4O0X - chain A; structure by X-ray diffraction, 2.48 A resolution.

== Chain A ==
Protein: Serine/threonine-protein kinase PAK 4
From: Homo sapiens
Notes: EC 2.7.11.1
UniProtKB: O96013 (PAK4_HUMAN); residue numbers follow UniProt; this construct covers 300-591
Sequence (293 residues; row label = number of the first residue in the row):
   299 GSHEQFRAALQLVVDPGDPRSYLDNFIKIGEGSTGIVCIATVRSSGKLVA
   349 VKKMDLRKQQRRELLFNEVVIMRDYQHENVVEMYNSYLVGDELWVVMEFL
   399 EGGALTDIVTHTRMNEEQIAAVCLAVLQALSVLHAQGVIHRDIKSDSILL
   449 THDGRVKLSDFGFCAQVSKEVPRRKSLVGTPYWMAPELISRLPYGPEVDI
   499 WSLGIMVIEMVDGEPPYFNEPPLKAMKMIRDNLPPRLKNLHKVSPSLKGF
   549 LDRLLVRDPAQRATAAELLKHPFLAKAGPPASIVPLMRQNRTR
Unresolved in the structure: 590-591
Modified residues: Ser-474 (phosphoserine; SEP)
Differences from the reference sequence: expression tag (299)
Small-molecule neighbours: 2OQ (1-{[1-(4-amino-1,3,5-triazin-2-yl)-2-methyl-1H-benzimidazol-6-yl]ethynyl}cyclohexanol): Ile-327, Gly-328, Glu-329, Gly-330, Val-335, Ala-348, Lys-350, Glu-366, Met-370, Val-379, Met-381, Val-393, Met-395, Glu-396, Phe-397, Leu-398, Leu-447, Ser-457, Asp-458, Phe-459, Gly-460
Swiss-Prot annotation at these positions:
  - active site: Asp-440 (Proton acceptor)
  - binding site (ATP): Ile-327 to Val-335, Lys-350, Glu-396 to Leu-398, Asp-458 to Gly-460
  - modified residue: Ser-474 (Phosphoserine)
  - mutagenesis: Lys-350 (K350M: No change in cell motility; in association with M-351), Lys-351 (K351M: No change in cell motility; in association with M-350), Ser-445 (S445N: Approximately 30-fold increased autophosphorylation (constitutively active mutant)), Ser-474 (S474E: Approximately 3-fold increased autophosphorylation)

== In short ==
Ligands of chain A: compound 2OQ. UniProt lists active-site residue Asp-440, 16 ATP-binding residues and 4
mutagenesis sites.
Chain A is Serine/threonine-protein kinase PAK 4 (Homo sapiens); the structure, Back pocket flexibility
provides group-II PAK selectivity for type 1 kinase inhibitors, was determined by X-ray diffraction together
with 4O0V and 4O0Y from the same study.
